PDB entry 8ON2 | X-ray diffraction, 1.58 A resolution | chain X

[Chain X]
Protein: Carbon monoxide dehydrogenase 2
From: Carboxydothermus hydrogenoformans Z-2901
Notes: EC 1.2.7.4
UniProt: Q9F8A8 (COOS2_CARHZ); residues 1-636 here = UniProt positions 1-636
Amino-acid sequence (636 residues; numbered 1 to 636; the number before each row is that of its first residue):
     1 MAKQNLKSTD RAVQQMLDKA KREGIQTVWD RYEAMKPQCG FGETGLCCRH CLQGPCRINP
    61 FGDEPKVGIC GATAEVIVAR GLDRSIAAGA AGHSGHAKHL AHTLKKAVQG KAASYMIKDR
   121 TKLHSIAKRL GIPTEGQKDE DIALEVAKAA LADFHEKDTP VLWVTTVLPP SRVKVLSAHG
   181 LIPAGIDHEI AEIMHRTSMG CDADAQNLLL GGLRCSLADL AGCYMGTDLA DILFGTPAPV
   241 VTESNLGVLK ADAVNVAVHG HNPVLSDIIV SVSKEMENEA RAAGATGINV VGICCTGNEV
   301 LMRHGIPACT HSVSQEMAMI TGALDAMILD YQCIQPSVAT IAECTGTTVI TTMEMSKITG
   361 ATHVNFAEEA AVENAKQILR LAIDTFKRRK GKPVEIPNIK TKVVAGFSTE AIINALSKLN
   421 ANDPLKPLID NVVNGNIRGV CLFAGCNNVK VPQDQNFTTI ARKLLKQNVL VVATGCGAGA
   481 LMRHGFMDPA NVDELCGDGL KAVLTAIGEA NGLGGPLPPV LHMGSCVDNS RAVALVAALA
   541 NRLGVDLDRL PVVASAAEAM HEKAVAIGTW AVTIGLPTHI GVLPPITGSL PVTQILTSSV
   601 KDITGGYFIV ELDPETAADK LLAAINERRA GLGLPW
Unresolved in the structure: 1-3
Modified / non-standard residues: C294 (S-hydroxycysteine; CSO)
Curated features (UniProtKB/Swiss-Prot):
  - binding site ([4Fe-4S] cluster): C39, C47, C48, C51, C56, C70
  - binding site ([Ni-4Fe-5S] cluster): H261, C295, C333, C446, C476, C526
Bound ions: 2Fe-2S cluster Fe: C39, C47; 4Fe-4S cluster Fe: C48, C51, C56, C70; Fe ion site 1: H261, C295; Fe ion site 2: C294, C476; Fe ion site 3 near C333 (its only coordinating residue here); Fe ion site 4 near C446 (its only coordinating residue here); Fe ion site 5 near C526 (its only coordinating residue here)
Residues lining bound ligands:
  - 2Fe-2S cluster (FES): C39, F41, G42, C47, R49, P55
  - 4Fe-4S cluster (SF4): C48, R49, H50, C51, Q53, G54, C56, G68, I69, C70, A72, I77, R80, M199

[In short]
Chain X binds 4Fe-4S cluster and 2Fe-2S cluster. C39 and C47 coordinate a 2Fe-2S cluster Fe ion. The 4Fe-4S
cluster Fe site is built by C48, C51, C56 and C70. From UniProt: 6 [4Fe-4S] cluster-binding residues and 6
[Ni-4Fe-5S] cluster-binding residues.
Chain X is Carbon monoxide dehydrogenase 2 (Carboxydothermus hydrogenoformans Z-2901); the structure,
NI,FE-CODH -600mV state : 24 h Dioxygen Exposure, was determined by X-ray diffraction (same publication as
8OMX, 8OMY, 8ON0, 8ON1 and 8ON3).
